4XLP - chains F and O of the 8 polymer chains in the assembly; structure by X-ray diffraction, 4.00 A resolution.

[Chain F]
Protein: RNA polymerase sigma factor SigA
From: Thermus aquaticus
Reference sequence: Q9EZJ8 (SIGA_THEAQ); residues 92-438 here = UniProt positions 92-438
Chain sequence (347 residues; row label = number of the first residue in the row):
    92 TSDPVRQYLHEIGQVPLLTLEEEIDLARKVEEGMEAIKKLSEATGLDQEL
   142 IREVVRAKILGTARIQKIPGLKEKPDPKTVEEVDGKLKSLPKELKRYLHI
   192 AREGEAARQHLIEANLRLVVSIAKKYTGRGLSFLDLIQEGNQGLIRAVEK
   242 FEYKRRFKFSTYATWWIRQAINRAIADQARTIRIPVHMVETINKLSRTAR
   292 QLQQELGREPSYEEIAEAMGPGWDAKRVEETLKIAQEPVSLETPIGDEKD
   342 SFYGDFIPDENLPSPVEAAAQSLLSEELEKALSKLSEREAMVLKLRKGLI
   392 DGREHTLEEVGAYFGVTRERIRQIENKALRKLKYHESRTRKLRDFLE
Unresolved in the structure: 92-93
Curated features (UniProtKB/Swiss-Prot):
  - DNA-binding region: Leu-398 to Asn-417 (H-T-H motif)
  - region: Ser-93 to Ile-128 (Sigma-70 factor domain-1)
  - motif: Asp-226 to Gln-229 (Interaction with polymerase core subunit RpoC)
From the paper describing this entry:
  - mutagenesis - Y217A, W256A: decreased stability

[Chain O]
Molecule: 30-nt DNA strand
Sequence (30 nucleotides; numbered 1 to 30; the number before each row is that of its first residue):
     1 CTTGACAAAAGTGTTAAATTGTGCTATACT

[Chain F / chain O interface]
Contacting residue pairs (51; chain F residue first):
  Leu-108(F) / DT30(O)  sugar contact
  Leu-109(F) / DT30(O)  base contact
  Ala-205(F) / DT30(O)  base contact
  Asn-206(F) / DT30(O)  hydrogen bond to the base
  Arg-208(F) / DT30(O)  phosphate contact
  Leu-209(F) / DT30(O)  hydrogen bond to the base
  Ser-212(F) / DT30(O)  sugar contact
  Arg-237(F) / DC24(O)  salt bridge to the phosphate
  Lys-241(F) / DC24(O)  salt bridge to the phosphate
  Lys-241(F) / DT25(O)  salt bridge to the phosphate
  Phe-242(F) / DA26(O)  base contact
  Glu-243(F) / DA26(O)  hydrogen bond to the base
  Arg-246(F) / DA26(O)  hydrogen bond to the base
  Phe-248(F) / DA26(O)  base contact
  Phe-248(F) / DT27(O)  sugar contact
  Phe-248(F) / DA28(O)  phosphate contact
  Lys-249(F) / DA28(O)  hydrogen bond to the phosphate
  Lys-249(F) / DC29(O)  salt bridge to the phosphate
  Lys-249(F) / DT30(O)  base contact
  Ser-251(F) / DA28(O)  sugar contact
  Ser-251(F) / DC29(O)  hydrogen bond to the phosphate
  Ser-251(F) / DT30(O)  base contact
  Thr-252(F) / DT27(O)  phosphate contact
  Thr-252(F) / DA28(O)  base contact
  Thr-252(F) / DC29(O)  base contact
  Tyr-253(F) / DT25(O)  hydrogen bond to the phosphate
  Tyr-253(F) / DA26(O)  stacking on the base
  Thr-255(F) / DC29(O)  base contact
  Trp-256(F) / DT25(O)  base contact
  Trp-256(F) / DA26(O)  sugar contact
  Trp-257(F) / DC24(O)  phosphate contact
  Trp-257(F) / DT25(O)  phosphate contact
  Gln-260(F) / DC24(O)  base contact
  Gln-260(F) / DT25(O)  base contact
  Arg-264(F) / DT22(O)  base contact
  Arg-264(F) / DG23(O)  hydrogen bond to the base
  Arg-274(F) / DG21(O)  salt bridge to the phosphate
  Pro-276(F) / DT20(O)  sugar contact
  Pro-276(F) / DG21(O)  phosphate contact
  Val-277(F) / DT22(O)  base contact
  His-278(F) / DT20(O)  salt bridge to the phosphate
  Arg-379(F) / DC1(O)  phosphate contact
  Val-407(F) / DT2(O)  phosphate contact
  Thr-408(F) / DT2(O)  hydrogen bond to the phosphate
  Thr-408(F) / DT3(O)  phosphate contact
  Glu-410(F) / DT2(O)  base contact
  Glu-410(F) / DT3(O)  base contact
  Glu-410(F) / DG4(O)  base contact
  Arg-411(F) / DC1(O)  base contact
  Arg-411(F) / DT2(O)  base contact
  Gln-414(F) / DT2(O)  hydrogen bond to the base
Also at the interface, not in a pair above, chain F (34 interface residues in all): Arg-247, Arg-409
Also at the interface, not in a pair above, chain O (17 interface residues in all): DA5, DT19

[Summary]
34 residues of chain F face 17 of chain O across their interface, with 10 hydrogen bonds, 6 salt bridges and 1
aromatic stacking contact. Polar contacts include Asn-206(F)/DT30(O), Leu-209(F)/DT30(O) and
Glu-243(F)/DA26(O). From the paper: Y217A and W256A of chain F reduce stability.
Chain F is RNA polymerase sigma factor SigA (Thermus aquaticus) and chain O is a 30-nt DNA strand; the
structure, Crystal structure of T.aquaticus transcription initiation complex containing upstream fork
promoter, was determined by X-ray diffraction together with 4XLN and 4XLQ from the same study.
